8WUL - chains D and L of the 5 polymer chains in the assembly; structure by X-ray diffraction, 2.36 A resolution.

== Chain D ==
Protein: TCR beta chain
From: Mus musculus
Notes: engineered mutation(s): K51M, E100H, S170C
Amino-acid sequence (239 residues; numbered 1 to 239; the number before each row is that of its first residue):
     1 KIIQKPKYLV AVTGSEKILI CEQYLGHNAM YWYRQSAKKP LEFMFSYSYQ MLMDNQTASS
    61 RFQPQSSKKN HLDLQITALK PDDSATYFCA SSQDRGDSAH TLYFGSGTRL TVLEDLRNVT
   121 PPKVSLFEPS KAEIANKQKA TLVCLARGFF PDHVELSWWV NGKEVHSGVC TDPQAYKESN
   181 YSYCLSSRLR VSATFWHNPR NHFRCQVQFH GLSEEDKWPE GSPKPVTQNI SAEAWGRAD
Cystine bridges: C21-C89, C144-C205

== Chain L ==
Protein: MHC class I antigen
From: Homo sapiens
Reference sequence: A0A6M6CC39 (A0A6M6CC39_HUMAN); residues 1-274 here correspond to UniProt positions 25-298 (UniProt number = residue number + 24)
Amino-acid sequence (274 residues; numbered 1 to 274; the number before each row is that of its first residue):
     1 GSHSMRYFYT SVSRPGRGEP RFIAVGYVDD TQFVRFDSDA ASQRMEPRAP WIEQEGPEYW
    61 DQETRNVKAQ SQTDRVDLGT LRGYYNQSED GSHTIQIMYG CDVGPDGRFL RGYRQDAYDG
   121 KDYIALNEDL RSWTAADMAA QITKRKWEAA HAAEQQRAYL EGRCVEWLRR YLENGKETLQ
   181 RTDPPKTHMT HHPISDHEAT LRCWALGFYP AEITLTWQRD GEDQTQDTEL VETRPAGDGT
   241 FQKWAAVVVP SGEEQRYTCH VQHEGLPKPL TLRW
Cystine bridges: C101-C164, C203-C259

== Interface between chain D and chain L ==
Residue-residue contacts - 12 pairs, chain D then chain L:
  Y49(D) with A69(L); Q72(L); T73(L), hydrogen bond
  M51(D) with A69(L), hydrophobic
  L52(D) with R65(L)
  M53(D) with R65(L)
  R95(D) with Q70(L), hydrogen bond; T73(L), hydrogen bond
  D97(D) with Q155(L)
  S98(D) with Q155(L), hydrogen bond (backbone-side chain)
  H100(D) with A149(L); A150(L)
Other interface residues (no listed pair), chain D (9 interface residues in all): A99
Other interface residues (no listed pair), chain L (11 interface residues in all): K68, R75, V76

== Overview ==
9 residues of chain D and 11 residues of chain L are in contact; the contacts include 4 hydrogen bonds. Among
the polar pairs are Y49(D)-T73(L), R95(D)-Q70(L) and R95(D)-T73(L).
Chain D is TCR beta chain (Mus musculus) and chain L is MHC class I antigen (Homo sapiens); the structure,
Crystal structure of affinity enhanced TCR in complex with HLA-A*11:01 bound to KRAS-G12V peptide (VVGAVGVGK),
was determined by X-ray diffraction together with 8WTE from the same study.
